PDB entry 2F5Q | X-ray diffraction, 2.35 A resolution | chains C and A of the 3 polymer chains in the assembly

Chain C:
Molecule: 16-nt DNA strand
Sequence (16 nucleotides; row label = number of the first residue in the row):
    10 TGCGTCCAGGTCTACC
Disordered / not traced: 10-13, 24-25
Modified / non-standard residues: 8OG (8-oxo-2'-deoxy-guanosine-5'-monophosphate) at position 18

Chain A:
Protein: formamidopyrimidine-DNA glycosidase
Source organism: Geobacillus stearothermophilus
Notes: EC 3.2.2.23
Reference sequence: P84131 (P84131_BACST); residue numbers follow UniProt; this construct covers 1-274
Chain sequence (274 residues; numbered 1 to 274; the number before each row is that of its first residue):
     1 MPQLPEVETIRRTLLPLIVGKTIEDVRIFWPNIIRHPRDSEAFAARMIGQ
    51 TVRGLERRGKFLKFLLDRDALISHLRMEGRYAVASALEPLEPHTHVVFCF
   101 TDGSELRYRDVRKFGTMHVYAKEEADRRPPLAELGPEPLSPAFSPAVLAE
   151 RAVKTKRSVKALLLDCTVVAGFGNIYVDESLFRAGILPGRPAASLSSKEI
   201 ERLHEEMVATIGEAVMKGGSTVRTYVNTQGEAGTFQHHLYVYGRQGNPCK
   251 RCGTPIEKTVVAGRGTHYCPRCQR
Disordered / not traced: 1
Construct notes: engineered mutation Gln3 (Glu in P84131), Cys166 (Gln in P84131)
Metal / ion sites: Zn2+: Cys249, Cys252, Cys269, Cys272
From the paper describing this entry:
  - binding site for the 16-nt DNA strand (chain C): Met77, Phe114
  - binding site for the 16-nt DNA strand: Arg112

Chain C / chain A interface:
Pairs across the interface - 35 pairs, chain C then chain A:
  DA17(C) - Met77(A)  sugar contact
  DA17(C) - Arg112(A)  hydrogen bond to the base
  DA17(C) - Arg223(A)  hydrogen bond to the base
  DA17(C) - Tyr242(A)  phosphate contact
  DA17(C) - Lys258(A)  salt bridge to the phosphate
  DA17(C) - Gly265(A)  phosphate contact
  8OG_18(C) - Pro2(A)  sugar contact
  8OG_18(C) - Gln3(A)  hydrogen bond to the sugar
  8OG_18(C) - Glu6(A)  base contact
  8OG_18(C) - Met77(A)  phosphate contact
  8OG_18(C) - Glu78(A)  base contact
  8OG_18(C) - Asn174(A)  hydrogen bond to the phosphate
  8OG_18(C) - Ile175(A)  sugar contact
  8OG_18(C) - Ser220(A)  base contact
  8OG_18(C) - Thr221(A)  base contact
  8OG_18(C) - Val222(A)  hydrogen bond to the base
  8OG_18(C) - Arg223(A)  hydrogen bond to the base
  8OG_18(C) - Thr224(A)  hydrogen bond to the base
  8OG_18(C) - Tyr225(A)  hydrogen bond to the base
  8OG_18(C) - Tyr242(A)  hydrogen bond to the phosphate
  8OG_18(C) - Arg264(A)  salt bridge to the phosphate
  DG19(C) - Pro2(A)  sugar contact
  DG19(C) - Gln3(A)  phosphate contact
  DG19(C) - Lys60(A)  salt bridge to the phosphate
  DG19(C) - His74(A)  hydrogen bond to the phosphate
  DG19(C) - Arg76(A)  hydrogen bond to the base
  DG19(C) - Met77(A)  base contact
  DG19(C) - Phe114(A)  base contact
  DG19(C) - Gly173(A)  phosphate contact
  DG19(C) - Asn174(A)  hydrogen bond to the phosphate
  DG19(C) - Arg264(A)  salt bridge to the phosphate
  DT20(C) - Lys60(A)  salt bridge to the phosphate
  DT20(C) - His74(A)  salt bridge to the phosphate
  DT20(C) - Arg76(A)  hydrogen bond to the sugar
  DT20(C) - Arg264(A)  base contact
Also at the interface, not in a pair above, chain C (5 interface residues in all): DC16
Also at the interface, not in a pair above, chain A (24 interface residues in all): Arg80

In short:
5 residues of chain C and 24 residues of chain A are in contact; the contacts include 13 hydrogen bonds and 6
salt bridges. Among the polar pairs are DA17(C)-Arg112(A), DA17(C)-Arg223(A) and 8OG_18(C)-Val222(A). The
paper reports a binding site for the 16-nt DNA strand (chain C) at Met77(A) and Phe114(A); a binding site for
the 16-nt DNA strand at Arg112(A).
Chain C is a 16-nt DNA strand and chain A is formamidopyrimidine-DNA glycosidase (Geobacillus
stearothermophilus); the structure, Catalytically inactive (E3Q) MutM crosslinked to oxoG:C containing DNA
CC2, was determined by X-ray diffraction, deposited together with 2F5N, 2F5O and 2F5S.
